Entry 6X3V (electron microscopy, 3.50 A resolution); this record covers chains D and E of the 9 polymer chains in the assembly.

[Chain D]
Molecule: Gamma-aminobutyric acid receptor subunit alpha-1
Organism: Homo sapiens
Reference sequence: P14867 (GBRA1_HUMAN); the construct has insertions or renumbered stretches relative to UniProt, so the offset changes along the chain: 1-312 = UniProt 28-339; 320-358 = UniProt 418-456
Amino-acid sequence (358 residues; row label = number of the first residue in the row):
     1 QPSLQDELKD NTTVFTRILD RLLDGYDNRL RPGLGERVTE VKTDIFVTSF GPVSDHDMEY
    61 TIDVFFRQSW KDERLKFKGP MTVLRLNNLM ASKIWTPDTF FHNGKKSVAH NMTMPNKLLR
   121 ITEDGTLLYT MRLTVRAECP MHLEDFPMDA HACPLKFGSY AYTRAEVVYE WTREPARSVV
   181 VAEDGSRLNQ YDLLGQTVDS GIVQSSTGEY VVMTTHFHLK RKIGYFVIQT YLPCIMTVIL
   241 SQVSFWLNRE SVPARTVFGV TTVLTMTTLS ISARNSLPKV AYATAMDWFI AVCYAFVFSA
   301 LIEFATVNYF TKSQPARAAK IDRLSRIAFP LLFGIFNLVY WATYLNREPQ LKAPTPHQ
Disordered / not traced: 1-9, 348-358
Disulfides: Cys139-Cys153
Covalent attachments: N-acetylglucosamine (NAG) linked to Asn111
Sequence notes: linker (313-319)
Small-molecule neighbours:
  - gamma-amino-butanoic acid (ABU): Phe65, Arg67, Leu118, Thr130
  - Etomidate (V8D): Ile228, Gln229, Leu232, Pro233, Met236
Swiss-Prot annotation at these positions:
  - binding site (4-aminobutanoate): Arg67, Thr130
  - binding site (3alpha-hydroxy-5alpha-pregnan-11,20-dione): Trp246
  - glycosylation (N-linked (GlcNAc...) asparagine): Asn11, Asn111
What the authors report for this chain:
  - binding site for Etomidate: Pro233

[Chain E]
Molecule: Gamma-aminobutyric acid receptor subunit gamma-2
Organism: Homo sapiens
Reference sequence: P18507 (GBRG2_HUMAN); residues 3-322 here correspond to UniProt positions 42-361 (UniProt number = residue number + 39)
Amino-acid sequence (417 residues; row label = number of the first residue in the row; numbers below 1 keep their minus sign (Trp-36 is residue -36)):
   -36 WSHPQFEKGG GSGGGSGGSS AWSHPQFEKL EVLFQGPQKS DDDYEDYASN KTWVLTPKVP
    24 EGDVTVILNN LLEGYDNKLR PDIGVKPTLI HTDMYVNSIG PVNAINMEYT IDIFFAQTWY
    84 DRRLKFNSTI KVLRLNSNMV GKIWIPDTFF RNSKKADAHW ITTPNRMLRI WNDGRVLYTL
   144 RLTIDAECQL QLHNFPMDEH SCPLEFSSYG YPREEIVYQW KRSSVEVGDT RSWRLYQFSF
   204 VGLRNTTEVV KTTSGDYVVM SVYFDLSRRM GYFTIQTYIP CTLIVVLSWV SFWINKDAVP
   264 ARTSLGITTV LTMTTLSTIA RKSLPKVSYV TAMDLFVSVC FIFVFSALVE YGTLHYFVSS
   324 QPARAAKMDS YARIFFPTAF CLFNLVYWVS YLYLSRGSGA TNFSLLKQAG DVEENPG
Disordered / not traced: -36 to 24, 358-380
Disulfides: Cys151-Cys165
Covalent attachments: N-acetylglucosamine (NAG) linked to Asn208
Sequence notes: linker (323-329)
Swiss-Prot annotation at these positions:
  - glycosylation (N-linked (GlcNAc...) asparagine): Asn13, Asn90, Asn208

[Chain D / chain E interface]
Contacting residue pairs - 74 pairs, chain D then chain E:
  Asp27(D) - Thr28(E)  hydrogen bond
  Asn28(D) - Asn101(E)  hydrogen bond (backbone-side chain)
  Arg29(D) - Leu31(E)
  Arg29(D) - Asn32(E)  hydrogen bond
  Arg29(D) - Leu98(E)
  Leu30(D) - Val27(E)  hydrophobic
  Leu30(D) - Thr28(E)
  Leu30(D) - Leu31(E)  hydrophobic
  Leu34(D) - Val27(E)  hydrophobic
  His56(D) - Tyr199(E)
  Asp57(D) - Arg197(E)
  Met58(D) - Tyr199(E)  hydrogen bond
  Trp95(D) - Asn99(E)
  Pro97(D) - Thr126(E)  hydrogen bond (backbone-side chain)
  Asp98(D) - Asn99(E)
  Asp98(D) - Thr126(E)
  Thr99(D) - Thr125(E)  hydrogen bond (backbone-backbone)
  Phe100(D) - Ile124(E)
  Phe100(D) - Asn128(E)
  Phe101(D) - Arg144(E)  hydrogen bond (backbone-side chain)
  His102(D) - Arg144(E)  hydrogen bond (backbone-side chain)
  Gly104(D) - His122(E)
  Gly104(D) - Arg144(E)
  Lys105(D) - His122(E)
  Lys105(D) - Arg197(E)
  Lys106(D) - Asp120(E)  salt bridge
  Lys106(D) - Ala121(E)
  Lys106(D) - His122(E)
  Ser107(D) - Ile124(E)
  Ala109(D) - Ile124(E)  hydrophobic
  Met131(D) - Thr125(E)
  Leu133(D) - Ile124(E)  hydrophobic
  Tyr160(D) - Phe77(E)
  Tyr160(D) - Arg129(E)
  Tyr160(D) - Met130(E)  hydrophobic
  Tyr160(D) - Thr142(E)
  Tyr160(D) - Leu143(E)
  Tyr160(D) - Arg144(E)
  Ala161(D) - Leu98(E)
  Ala161(D) - Arg129(E)
  Ala161(D) - Met130(E)  hydrophobic
  Thr163(D) - Arg132(E)
  Glu166(D) - Arg97(E)  salt bridge
  Thr207(D) - Arg132(E)
  Tyr210(D) - Arg132(E)  hydrogen bond
  Pro253(D) - Pro263(E)  hydrophobic
  Thr256(D) - Ile257(E)
  Thr256(D) - Ala264(E)
  Thr256(D) - Ser267(E)
  Thr256(D) - Leu268(E)
  Val260(D) - Leu268(E)  hydrophobic
  Val260(D) - Thr271(E)
  Leu264(D) - Thr275(E)
  Thr267(D) - Leu279(E)
  Ile271(D) - Leu279(E)  hydrophobic
  Ile271(D) - Ile282(E)  hydrophobic
  Arg274(D) - Tyr235(E)
  Arg274(D) - Ile238(E)
  Arg274(D) - Gln239(E)
  Lys279(D) - Tyr199(E)
  Lys279(D) - Gln200(E)
  Lys279(D) - Tyr235(E)
  Val280(D) - Tyr235(E)
  Ala281(D) - Arg232(E)
  Ala281(D) - Gly234(E)
  Asp287(D) - Ile238(E)
  Tyr294(D) - Leu246(E)  hydrophobic
  Phe298(D) - Val249(E)  hydrophobic
  Leu301(D) - Leu250(E)  hydrophobic
  Ile302(D) - Val253(E)  hydrophobic
  Phe304(D) - Ile257(E)  hydrophobic
  Ala305(D) - Val253(E)  hydrophobic
  Asn308(D) - Ile257(E)
  Asn308(D) - Asn258(E)  hydrogen bond (side chain-backbone)
Interface residues without a listed pair, chain D (57 interface residues in all): Phe66, Thr96, Asn103, Val108, Glu138, Tyr162, Val252, Val263, Asn275, Pro278, Tyr309
Interface residues without a listed pair, chain E (51 interface residues in all): Gly25, Leu35, Ser61, Ile247, Trp256, Ala261, Arg336

[Summary]
The interface between chain D and chain E involves 57 residues on one side and 51 on the other, with 10
hydrogen bonds and 2 salt bridges. Polar contacts include Lys106(D)-Asp120(E), Glu166(D)-Arg97(E) and
Asp27(D)-Thr28(E). Bound to chain D: gamma-amino-butanoic acid and Etomidate. The paper reports a binding site
for Etomidate at Pro233(D).
Here chain D is Gamma-aminobutyric acid receptor subunit alpha-1 and chain E is Gamma-aminobutyric acid
receptor subunit gamma-2, both from Homo sapiens. Entry 6X3V (Human GABAA receptor alpha1-beta2-gamma2 subtype
in complex with GABA plus etomidate) was determined by electron microscopy together with 6X3S, 6X3T, 6X3U,
6X3W, 6X3X, 6X3Z and 6X40 from the same study.
